1U42 - chain A; structure by X-ray diffraction, 2.70 A resolution.

Chain A:
Molecule: Nuclear factor NF-kappa-B p105 subunit
From: Mus musculus
Notes: fragment: dimerization domain
Reference sequence: P25799 (NFKB1_MOUSE); numbering as in UniProt (aligned over 245-350)
Sequence (106 residues; each row starts with the number of its first residue):
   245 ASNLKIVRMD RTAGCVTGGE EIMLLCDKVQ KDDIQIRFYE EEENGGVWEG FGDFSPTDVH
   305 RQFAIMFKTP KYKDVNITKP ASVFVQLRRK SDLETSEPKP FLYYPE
Unresolved in the structure: 245, 286-289
Differences from the reference sequence: engineered mutation Met267 (Tyr in P25799), Met310 (Val in P25799)
Curated features (UniProtKB/Swiss-Prot):
  - modified residue: Ser335 (Phosphoserine)
  - cross-link: Lys323 (Glycyl lysine isopeptide (Lys-Gly) (interchain with G-Cter in SUMO2))
From the paper describing this entry:
  - conformationally variable residues (loop rearrangement, side-chain flip): Val303 to Ile309
  - self-association interface (contacts with another copy of this molecule); pairs are residue here / residue on that copy: Val273-Phe307, Arg305-Phe307, Arg305, Phe307

Overview:
From the paper: conformational variability at Val303; a self-association interface involving Val273, Arg305
and Phe307.
Chain A is Nuclear factor NF-kappa-B p105 subunit (Mus musculus); the structure, Crystal structure of MLAM
mutant of dimerisation domain of NF-kB p50 transcription factor, was determined by X-ray diffraction together
with 1U36, 1U3J, 1U3Y, 1U3Z and 1U41 from the same study.
